4K12 - chains A and B; structure by X-ray diffraction, 1.08 A resolution.

[Chain A]
Molecule: Complement factor H
Organism: Homo sapiens
Notes: fragment: sushi domain
Reference sequence: P08603 (CFAH_HUMAN); residues 4-63 here correspond to UniProt positions 508-567 (UniProt number = residue number + 504)
Sequence (64 residues; row label = number of the first residue in the row; numbering starts at 0):
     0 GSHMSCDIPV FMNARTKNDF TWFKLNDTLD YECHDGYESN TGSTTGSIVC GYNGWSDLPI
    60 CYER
Differences from the reference sequence: expression tag (0-3)
UniProt features mapped onto this chain:
  - glycosylation: Asn25 (N-linked (GlcNAc...) asparagine)
Disulfide bonds: Cys5-Cys49, Cys32-Cys60

[Chain B]
Molecule: Choline binding protein A
Organism: Streptococcus pneumoniae
Reference sequence: G6W2B2 (G6W2B2_STREE); residues 2-82 here correspond to UniProt positions 68-148 (UniProt number = residue number + 66)
Sequence (84 residues; numbered -1 to 82; the number before each row is that of its first residue; numbers below 1 keep their minus sign (Gly-1 is residue -1)):
    -1 GHMDSERDKA RKEVEEYVKK IVGESYAKST KKRHTITVAL VNELNNIKNE YLNKIVESTS
    59 ESELQILMME SRSKVDEAVS KFEK
Disordered / not traced: -1 to 0
Differences from the reference sequence: expression tag (-1 to 1); conflict Glu61 (Gln127 in G6W2B2)

[Chain A / chain B interface]
Pairs across the interface (26):
  Ser1(A) with Asn47(B)
  His2(A) with Asn44(B)
  Val9(A) with Tyr24(B), hydrogen bond (backbone-side chain)
  Met11(A) with Tyr24(B)
  Glu37(A) with Lys29(B), salt bridge
  Ser38(A) with Lys29(B)
  Asn39(A) with Lys29(B); His32(B)
  Asn52(A) with Asn40(B)
  Gly53(A) with Asn40(B)
  Trp54(A) with Val36(B); Asn40(B), hydrogen bond (backbone-side chain)
  Ser55(A) with Val36(B)
  Asp56(A) with His32(B), salt bridge; Val36(B)
  Leu57(A) with Tyr24(B); His32(B); Val36(B); Val39(B), hydrophobic
  Ile59(A) with Tyr24(B), hydrophobic; His32(B); Thr35(B)
  Tyr61(A) with Ser27(B), hydrogen bond; Thr28(B); Lys29(B); His32(B), hydrogen bond
Other interface residues (no listed pair), chain A (17 interface residues in all): Pro8, Phe10
Other interface residues (no listed pair), chain B (13 interface residues in all): Ala25, Thr33

[Overview]
The interface between chain A and chain B involves 17 residues on one side and 13 on the other; the contacts
include 4 hydrogen bonds and 2 salt bridges. Polar pairs include Glu37(A)-Lys29(B), Asp56(A)-His32(B) and
Val9(A)-Tyr24(B).
Chain A is Complement factor H (Homo sapiens) and chain B is Choline binding protein A (Streptococcus
pneumoniae); the structure, Structural Basis for Host Specificity of Factor H Binding by Streptococcus
pneumoniae, was determined by X-ray diffraction.
